8AG4 - chains C and D of the 4 polymer chains in the assembly; structure by electron microscopy, 2.46 A resolution.

Chain C (and D):
Molecule: Protein C10
Source organism: Vaccinia virus Western Reserve
Notes: chain D of this document is another copy of the same molecule, construct and numbering; everything in this record applies to it too
UniProtKB: P03296 (C10_VACCW); numbering as in UniProt (aligned over 1-331)
Sequence (369 residues; row label = number of the first residue in the row):
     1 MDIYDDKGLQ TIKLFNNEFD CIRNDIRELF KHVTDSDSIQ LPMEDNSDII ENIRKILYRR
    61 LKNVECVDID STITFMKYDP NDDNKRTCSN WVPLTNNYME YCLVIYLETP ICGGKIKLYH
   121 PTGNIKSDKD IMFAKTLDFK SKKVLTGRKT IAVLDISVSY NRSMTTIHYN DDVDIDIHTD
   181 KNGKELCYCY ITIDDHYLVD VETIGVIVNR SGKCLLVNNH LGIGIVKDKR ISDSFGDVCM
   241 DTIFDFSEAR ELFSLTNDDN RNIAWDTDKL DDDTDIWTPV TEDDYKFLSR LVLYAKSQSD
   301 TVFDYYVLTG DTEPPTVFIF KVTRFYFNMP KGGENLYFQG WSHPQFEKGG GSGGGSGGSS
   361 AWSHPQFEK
Not modelled in the structure: 1-158, 332-369 (chain D: 1-161, 332-369)
Differences from the reference sequence: expression tag (332-369)
Reported in the primary citation:
  - self-association interface (contacts with another copy of this molecule); pairs are residue here / residue on that copy: Arg-261/Phe-303 (backbone contact), Tyr-305/Val-307 (hydrophobic contact), Tyr-305/Asp-259, Lys-321/Asp-259, Phe-303

Interface between chain C and chain D:
Contacting residue pairs - 13 pairs, chain C then chain D:
  Asn-257(C) / Tyr-305(D)
  Asp-259(C) / Tyr-305(D)  hydrogen bond
  Asp-259(C) / Lys-321(D)  salt bridge
  Arg-261(C) / Phe-303(D)  hydrogen bond (side chain-backbone)
  Phe-303(C) / Asp-259(D)
  Phe-303(C) / Arg-261(D)  hydrogen bond (backbone-side chain)
  Tyr-305(C) / Asn-257(D)
  Tyr-305(C) / Asp-259(D)  hydrogen bond
  Tyr-305(C) / Tyr-305(D)
  Val-307(C) / Ile-319(D)  hydrophobic
  Val-317(C) / Ile-319(D)  hydrophobic
  Ile-319(C) / Ile-319(D)  hydrophobic
  Lys-321(C) / Asp-259(D)  salt bridge
Other interface residues (no listed pair), chain C (12 interface residues in all): Thr-267, Thr-301, Tyr-306
Other interface residues (no listed pair), chain D (12 interface residues in all): Asp-258, Thr-301, Tyr-306, Val-307, Val-317

Summary:
The chain C/chain D interface involves 12 residues from each chain; the contacts include 4 hydrogen bonds and
2 salt bridges. Among the polar pairs are Asp-259(C)/Lys-321(D), Asp-259(C)/Tyr-305(D) and
Arg-261(C)/Phe-303(D). From the paper: a self-association interface involving Arg-261(C), Phe-303(C) and
Tyr-305(C) among others.
Chain C and chain D are both Protein C10 (Vaccinia virus Western Reserve); the structure, Vaccinia C16 protein
bound to Ku70/Ku80, was determined by electron microscopy (same publication as 8AG3 and 8AG5).
